1BCC - chains A and G of the 10 polymer chains in the assembly; structure by X-ray diffraction, 3.16 A resolution.

# Chain A
Molecule: Ubiquinol cytochrome C oxidoreductase
Source organism: Gallus gallus
Notes: EC 1.10.2.2
UniProtKB: P13272 (UCRI_BOVIN); aligned to UniProt positions 1-446 over residues 1-446 (the alignment contains insertions or deletions, so no single offset holds)
Chain sequence (446 residues; numbered 1 to 446; the number before each row is that of its first residue):
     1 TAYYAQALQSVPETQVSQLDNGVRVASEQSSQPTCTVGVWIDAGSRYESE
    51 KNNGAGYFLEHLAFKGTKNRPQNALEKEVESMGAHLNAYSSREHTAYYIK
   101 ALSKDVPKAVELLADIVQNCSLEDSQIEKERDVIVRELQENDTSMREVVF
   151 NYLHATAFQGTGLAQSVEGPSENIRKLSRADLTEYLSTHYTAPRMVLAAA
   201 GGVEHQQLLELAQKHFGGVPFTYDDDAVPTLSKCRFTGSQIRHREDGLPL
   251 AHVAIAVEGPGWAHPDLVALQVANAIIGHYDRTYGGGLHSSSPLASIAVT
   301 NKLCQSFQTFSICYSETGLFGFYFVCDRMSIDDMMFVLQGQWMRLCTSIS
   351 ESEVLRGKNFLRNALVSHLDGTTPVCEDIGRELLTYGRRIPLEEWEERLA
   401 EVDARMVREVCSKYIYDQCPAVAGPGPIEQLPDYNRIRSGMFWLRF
Unresolved in the structure: 1-3, 446
Construct notes: conflict Tyr-3 (Thr37 in P13272), Val-23 (Leu57 in P13272), Leu-59 (Val93 in P13272), 42 further conflict positions vs the reference (P13272) not listed

# Chain G
Molecule: Ubiquinol cytochrome C oxidoreductase
Source organism: Gallus gallus
Notes: EC 1.10.2.2
UniProtKB: P13271 (UCRQ_BOVIN); numbering as in UniProt (aligned over 1-81)
Chain sequence (81 residues; each row starts with the number of its first residue):
     1 GRQFGHLTRVRHLITYSLSPFEQRPFPHYFSKGVPNVWRRLRACILRVAP
    51 PFLAFYLLYTWGTQEFEKSKRKNPAAYVNDR
Unresolved in the structure: 1, 80-81
Construct notes: conflict Leu-13 (Val in P13271), Pro-25 (Ala in P13271), Val-34 (Ile in P13271), Trp-38 (Leu in P13271), Leu-41 (Thr in P13271), Leu-53 (Val in P13271), Leu-58 (Val in P13271), Val-78 (Glu in P13271)

# Chain A / chain G interface
Residue-residue contacts (42):
  Gln-159(A) / Leu-18(G)
  Thr-237(A) / Glu-22(G)
  Gly-238(A) / Leu-18(G)
  Gly-238(A) / Ser-19(G)  hydrogen bond (backbone-backbone)
  Gly-238(A) / Glu-22(G)
  Ser-239(A) / Ser-17(G)
  Ser-239(A) / Leu-18(G)
  Gln-240(A) / Tyr-16(G)
  Gln-240(A) / Ser-17(G)  hydrogen bond (backbone-backbone)
  Ile-241(A) / Thr-15(G)
  Ile-241(A) / Tyr-16(G)  hydrophobic
  Arg-242(A) / Leu-13(G)
  Arg-242(A) / Ile-14(G)
  Arg-242(A) / Thr-15(G)  hydrogen bond (backbone-backbone)
  His-243(A) / Leu-13(G)
  His-243(A) / Ile-14(G)
  Arg-244(A) / Thr-8(G)  hydrogen bond (side chain-backbone)
  Arg-244(A) / Val-10(G)
  Arg-244(A) / Arg-11(G)
  Arg-244(A) / His-12(G)  hydrogen bond (backbone-backbone)
  Arg-244(A) / Leu-13(G)  hydrogen bond (backbone-backbone)
  Glu-245(A) / Val-10(G)
  Glu-245(A) / Arg-11(G)  salt bridge
  Glu-245(A) / His-12(G)  salt bridge
  Asp-246(A) / Thr-8(G)
  Asp-246(A) / Arg-9(G)
  Asp-246(A) / Val-10(G)  hydrogen bond (side chain-backbone)
  Asp-246(A) / Arg-11(G)
  Gly-247(A) / Arg-11(G)
  Arg-328(A) / Gly-5(G)  hydrogen bond (side chain-backbone)
  Arg-328(A) / Thr-8(G)  hydrogen bond (side chain-backbone)
  Met-329(A) / Gly-5(G)
  Cys-419(A) / Ser-19(G)  hydrogen bond
  Cys-419(A) / Phe-21(G)  hydrophobic
  Glu-429(A) / Gly-5(G)  hydrogen bond (side chain-backbone)
  Glu-429(A) / His-6(G)  hydrogen bond (side chain-backbone)
  Glu-429(A) / Leu-7(G)  hydrogen bond (side chain-backbone)
  Glu-429(A) / Thr-8(G)  hydrogen bond (side chain-backbone)
  Gln-430(A) / Phe-4(G)  hydrogen bond (side chain-backbone)
  Tyr-434(A) / Ser-19(G)
  Asn-435(A) / Pro-20(G)
  Arg-438(A) / Phe-21(G)
Other interface residues (no listed pair), chain A (22 interface residues in all): Tyr-152, Phe-236

# Summary
Chain A and chain G form an interface of 22 and 19 residues respectively, with 15 hydrogen bonds and 2 salt
bridges. Polar pairs include Glu-245(A)/Arg-11(G), Glu-245(A)/His-12(G) and Arg-244(A)/Thr-8(G).
Chain A is Ubiquinol cytochrome C oxidoreductase and chain G is Ubiquinol cytochrome C oxidoreductase, both
from Gallus gallus; the structure, Cytochrome BC1 complex from chicken, was determined by X-ray diffraction,
deposited together with 2BCC and 3BCC.
